3I4N - chains A and B of the 15 polymer chains in the assembly; structure by X-ray diffraction, 3.90 A resolution.

== Chain A ==
Name: DNA-directed RNA polymerase II subunit RPB1
From: Saccharomyces cerevisiae
Notes: EC 2.7.7.6
Reference sequence: P04050 (RPB1_YEAST); residue numbers follow UniProt; this construct covers 1-1733
Chain sequence (1733 residues; numbered 1 to 1733; the number before each row is that of its first residue):
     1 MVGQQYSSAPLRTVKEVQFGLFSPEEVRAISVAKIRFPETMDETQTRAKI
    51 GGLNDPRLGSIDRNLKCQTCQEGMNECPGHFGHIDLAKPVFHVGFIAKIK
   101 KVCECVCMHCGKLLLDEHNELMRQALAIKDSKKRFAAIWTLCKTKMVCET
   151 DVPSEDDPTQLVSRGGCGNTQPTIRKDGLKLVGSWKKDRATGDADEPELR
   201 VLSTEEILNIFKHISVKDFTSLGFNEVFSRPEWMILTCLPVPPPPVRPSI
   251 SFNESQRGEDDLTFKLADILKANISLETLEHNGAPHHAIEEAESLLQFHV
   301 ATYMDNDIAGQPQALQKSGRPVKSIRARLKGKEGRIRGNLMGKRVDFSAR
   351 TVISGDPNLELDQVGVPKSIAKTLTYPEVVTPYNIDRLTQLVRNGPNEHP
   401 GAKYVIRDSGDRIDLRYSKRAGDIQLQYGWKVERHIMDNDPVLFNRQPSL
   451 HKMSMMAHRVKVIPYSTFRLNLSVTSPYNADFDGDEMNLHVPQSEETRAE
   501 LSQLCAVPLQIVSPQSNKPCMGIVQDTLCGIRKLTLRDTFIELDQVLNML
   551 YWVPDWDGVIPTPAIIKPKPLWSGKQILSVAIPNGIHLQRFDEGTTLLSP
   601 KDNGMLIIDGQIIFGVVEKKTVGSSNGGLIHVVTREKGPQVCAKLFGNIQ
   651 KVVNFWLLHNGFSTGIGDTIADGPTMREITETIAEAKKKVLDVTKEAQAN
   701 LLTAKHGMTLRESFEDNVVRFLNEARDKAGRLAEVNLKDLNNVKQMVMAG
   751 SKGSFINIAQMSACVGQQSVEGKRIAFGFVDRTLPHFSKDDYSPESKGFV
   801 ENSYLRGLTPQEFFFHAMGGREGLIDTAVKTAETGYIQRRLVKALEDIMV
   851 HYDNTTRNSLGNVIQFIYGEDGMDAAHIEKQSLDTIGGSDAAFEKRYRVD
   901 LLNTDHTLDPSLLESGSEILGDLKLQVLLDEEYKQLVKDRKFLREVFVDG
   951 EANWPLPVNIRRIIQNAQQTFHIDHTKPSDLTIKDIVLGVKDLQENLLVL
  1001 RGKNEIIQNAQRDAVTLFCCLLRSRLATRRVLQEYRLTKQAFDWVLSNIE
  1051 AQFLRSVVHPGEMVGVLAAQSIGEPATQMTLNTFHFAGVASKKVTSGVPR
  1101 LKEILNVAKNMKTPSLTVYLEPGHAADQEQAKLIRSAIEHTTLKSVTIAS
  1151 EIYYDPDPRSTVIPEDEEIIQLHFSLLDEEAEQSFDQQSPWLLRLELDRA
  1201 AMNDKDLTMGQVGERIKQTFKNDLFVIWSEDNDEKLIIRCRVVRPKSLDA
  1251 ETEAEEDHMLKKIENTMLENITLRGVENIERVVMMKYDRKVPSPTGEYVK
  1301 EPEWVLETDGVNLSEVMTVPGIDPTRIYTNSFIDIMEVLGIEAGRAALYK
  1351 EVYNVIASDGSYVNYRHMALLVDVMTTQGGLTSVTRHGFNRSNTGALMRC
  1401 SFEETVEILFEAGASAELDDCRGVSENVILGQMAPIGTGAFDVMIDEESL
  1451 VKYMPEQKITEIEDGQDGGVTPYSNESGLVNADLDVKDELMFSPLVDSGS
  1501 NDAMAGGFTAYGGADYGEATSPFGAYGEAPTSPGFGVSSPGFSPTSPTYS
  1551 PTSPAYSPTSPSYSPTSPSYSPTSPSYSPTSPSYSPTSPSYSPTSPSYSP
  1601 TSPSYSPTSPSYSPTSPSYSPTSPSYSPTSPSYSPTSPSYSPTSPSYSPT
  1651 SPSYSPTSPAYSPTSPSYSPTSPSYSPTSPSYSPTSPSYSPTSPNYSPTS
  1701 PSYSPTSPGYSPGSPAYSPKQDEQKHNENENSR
Unresolved in the structure: 1, 1082-1092, 1180-1186, 1247-1253, 1456-1733
Swiss-Prot annotation at these positions:
  - region: Pro-248 to Asp-260 (Lid loop), Asn-306 to Lys-323 (Rudder loop), Pro-810 to Glu-822 (Bridging helix)
  - binding site (Zn(2+)): Cys-67, Cys-70, Cys-77, His-80, Cys-107, Cys-110, Cys-148, Cys-167
  - binding site (Mg(2+)): Asp-481, Asp-483, Asp-485
  - modified residue: Thr-1471 (Phosphothreonine)
  - cross-link (Glycyl lysine isopeptide (Lys-Gly)): Lys-695 (interchain with G-Cter in ubiquitin), Lys-1246 (interchain with G-Cter in ubiquitin), Lys-1350 (interchain with G-Cter in ubiquitin)
  - natural variant: Ser-1653 to Pro-1659 (deletion: In strain: A364A)
  - mutagenesis: Lys-1246 (K1246R: Impairs ubiquitination during transcription stress)

== Chain B ==
Name: DNA-directed RNA polymerase II subunit RPB2
From: Saccharomyces cerevisiae
Notes: EC 2.7.7.6
Reference sequence: P08518 (RPB2_YEAST); numbering as in UniProt (aligned over 1-1224)
Chain sequence (1224 residues; each row starts with the number of its first residue):
     1 MSDLANSEKYYDEDPYGFEDESAPITAEDSWAVISAFFREKGLVSQQLDS
    51 FNQFVDYTLQDIICEDSTLILEQLAQHTTESDNISRKYEISFGKIYVTKP
   101 MVNESDGVTHALYPQEARLRNLTYSSGLFVDVKKRTYEAIDVPGRELKYE
   151 LIAEESEDDSESGKVFIGRLPIMLRSKNCYLSEATESDLYKLKECPFDMG
   201 GYFIINGSEKVLIAQERSAGNIVQVFKKAAPSPISHVAEIRSALEKGSRF
   251 ISTLQVKLYGREGSSARTIKATLPYIKQDIPIVIIFRALGIIPDGEILEH
   301 ICYDVNDWQMLEMLKPCVEDGFVIQDRETALDFIGRRGTALGIKKEKRIQ
   351 YAKDILQKEFLPHITQLEGFESRKAFFLGYMINRLLLCALDRKDQDDRDH
   401 FGKKRLDLAGPLLAQLFKTLFKKLTKDIFRYMQRTVEEAHDFNMKLAINA
   451 KTITSGLKYALATGNWGEQKKAMSSRAGVSQVLNRYTYSSTLSHLRRTNT
   501 PIGRDGKLAKPRQLHNTHWGLVCPAETPEGQACGLVKNLSLMSCISVGTD
   551 PMPIITFLSEWGMEPLEDYVPHQSPDATRVFVNGVWHGVHRNPARLMETL
   601 RTLRRKGDINPEVSMIRDIREKELKIFTDAGRVYRPLFIVEDDESLGHKE
   651 LKVRKGHIAKLMATEYQDIEGGFEDVEEYTWSSLLNEGLVEYIDAEEEES
   701 ILIAMQPEDLEPAEANEENDLDVDPAKRIRVSHHATTFTHCEIHPSMILG
   751 VAASIIPFPDHNQSPRNTYQSAMGKQAMGVFLTNYNVRMDTMANILYYPQ
   801 KPLGTTRAMEYLKFRELPAGQNAIVAIACYSGYNQEDSMIMNQSSIDRGL
   851 FRSLFFRSYMDQEKKYGMSITETFEKPQRTNTLRMKHGTYDKLDDDGLIA
   901 PGVRVSGEDVIIGKTTPISPDEEELGQRTAYHSKRDASTPLRSTENGIVD
   951 QVLVTTNQDGLKFVKVRVRTTKIPQIGDKFASRHGQKGTIGITYRREDMP
  1001 FTAEGIVPDLIINPHAIPSRMTVAHLIECLLSKVAALSGNEGDASPFTDI
  1051 TVEGISKLLREHGYQSRGFEVMYNGHTGKKLMAQIFFGPTYYQRLRHMVD
  1101 DKIHARARGPMQVLTRQPVEGRSRDGGLRFGEMERDCMIAHGAASFLKER
  1151 LMEASDAFRVHICGICGLMTVIAKLNHNQFECKGCDNKIDIYQIHIPYAA
  1201 KLLFQELMAMNITPRLYTDRSRDF
Unresolved in the structure: 1-19, 71-89, 139-163, 438-445, 669-677, 716-721, 920-932

== Chain A / chain B interface ==
Pairs across the interface (419):
  Val-2(A) / Ala-1157(B)
  Val-2(A) / Phe-1158(B)
  Val-2(A) / Arg-1159(B)  hydrogen bond (backbone-backbone)
  Gly-3(A) / Phe-1158(B)
  Gly-3(A) / Arg-1159(B)  hydrogen bond (backbone-side chain)
  Gln-4(A) / Arg-1159(B)  hydrogen bond (backbone-side chain)
  Gln-5(A) / Arg-1159(B)  hydrogen bond (backbone-side chain)
  Gln-5(A) / Leu-1175(B)  hydrogen bond (side chain-backbone)
  Ser-7(A) / Arg-1159(B)
  Ser-7(A) / His-1161(B)
  Ser-7(A) / Leu-1175(B)
  Ser-7(A) / Gln-1193(B)  hydrogen bond
  Ser-8(A) / Asn-1178(B)  hydrogen bond
  Ala-9(A) / His-1161(B)
  Ala-9(A) / Gln-1193(B)
  Pro-10(A) / Ile-1191(B)
  Pro-10(A) / Tyr-1192(B)
  Pro-10(A) / Gln-1193(B)  hydrogen bond (backbone-backbone)
  Leu-11(A) / Gln-1193(B)
  Leu-11(A) / Ile-1194(B)  hydrophobic
  Leu-11(A) / His-1195(B)
  Arg-12(A) / Tyr-1192(B)
  Arg-12(A) / Gln-1193(B)  hydrogen bond (backbone-backbone)
  Arg-12(A) / Ile-1194(B)
  Arg-12(A) / Thr-1218(B)
  Thr-13(A) / Thr-1218(B)
  Val-14(A) / Tyr-1217(B)
  Lys-15(A) / Tyr-1217(B)  hydrogen bond (backbone-backbone)
  Lys-15(A) / Thr-1218(B)
  Lys-15(A) / Asp-1219(B)
  Lys-15(A) / Arg-1220(B)  hydrogen bond (backbone-side chain)
  Glu-16(A) / Arg-1215(B)
  Glu-16(A) / Tyr-1217(B)
  Glu-16(A) / Asp-1219(B)
  Glu-16(A) / Arg-1220(B)
  Glu-16(A) / Ser-1221(B)  hydrogen bond
  Glu-16(A) / Arg-1222(B)  hydrogen bond (side chain-backbone)
  Val-17(A) / Arg-1215(B)
  Gln-18(A) / Thr-1213(B)
  Gln-18(A) / Pro-1214(B)
  Gln-18(A) / Arg-1215(B)  hydrogen bond (backbone-backbone)
  Phe-19(A) / Thr-1213(B)
  Gly-20(A) / Ile-1212(B)
  Gly-20(A) / Thr-1213(B)  hydrogen bond (backbone-side chain)
  Leu-21(A) / Asn-1211(B)
  Leu-21(A) / Ile-1212(B)  hydrophobic
  Leu-21(A) / Thr-1213(B)  hydrogen bond (backbone-side chain)
  Phe-22(A) / Met-1208(B)  hydrophobic
  Phe-22(A) / Asn-1211(B)  hydrogen bond (backbone-side chain)
  Phe-22(A) / Thr-1213(B)
  Glu-26(A) / Cys-1166(B)
  Glu-26(A) / Arg-1215(B)  salt bridge
  Ala-29(A) / Gly-1184(B)
  Ile-30(A) / Leu-1168(B)  hydrophobic
  Ile-30(A) / Thr-1170(B)
  Thr-69(A) / Lys-1174(B)
  Cys-70(A) / Lys-1174(B)
  Gln-71(A) / Asn-1176(B)
  Glu-72(A) / Leu-1175(B)
  Asn-75(A) / Arg-1116(B)
  Glu-76(A) / Phe-1158(B)
  Glu-76(A) / Arg-1159(B)  salt bridge
  Glu-76(A) / Leu-1175(B)
  Pro-78(A) / Lys-1201(B)
  Gly-79(A) / Lys-1201(B)
  Gly-79(A) / Gln-1205(B)
  His-80(A) / Ile-1172(B)
  Phe-81(A) / Gln-1205(B)
  Phe-81(A) / Met-1208(B)  hydrophobic
  Phe-81(A) / Ala-1209(B)
  His-92(A) / Met-1210(B)  hydrogen bond (side chain-backbone)
  Phe-95(A) / Ile-1212(B)  hydrophobic
  Pro-240(A) / Met-1208(B)
  Pro-240(A) / Asn-1211(B)
  Pro-242(A) / Ala-1209(B)
  Pro-245(A) / Leu-1114(B)
  Pro-245(A) / Tyr-1198(B)
  Pro-245(A) / Lys-1201(B)
  Pro-245(A) / Leu-1202(B)
  Val-246(A) / Leu-1114(B)
  Val-246(A) / Gln-1205(B)
  Val-246(A) / Glu-1206(B)
  Asn-253(A) / Arg-884(B)  hydrogen bond
  Asn-253(A) / Arg-935(B)
  Glu-254(A) / Ile-918(B)
  Glu-254(A) / Arg-935(B)  hydrogen bond (backbone-side chain)
  Ser-255(A) / Ile-918(B)
  Ser-255(A) / Arg-935(B)
  Gln-256(A) / Ile-918(B)
  Gln-256(A) / Arg-935(B)
  Tyr-303(A) / Ala-1209(B)  hydrogen bond (side chain-backbone)
  Met-304(A) / Met-1210(B)  hydrophobic
  Leu-315(A) / Lys-471(B)
  Lys-317(A) / Lys-471(B)
  Ser-318(A) / Lys-470(B)
  Ser-318(A) / Lys-471(B)
  Gly-319(A) / Lys-471(B)
  Ile-325(A) / Glu-1206(B)
  Ile-325(A) / Ala-1209(B)  hydrophobic
  Ile-325(A) / Met-1210(B)  hydrophobic
  Arg-328(A) / Glu-1206(B)  salt bridge
  Leu-329(A) / Leu-1203(B)  hydrophobic
  Leu-329(A) / Glu-1206(B)
  Leu-329(A) / Leu-1207(B)  hydrophobic
  Leu-329(A) / Met-1210(B)  hydrophobic
  Arg-335(A) / Leu-1114(B)
  Arg-335(A) / Ala-1199(B)
  Arg-335(A) / Leu-1202(B)
  Arg-335(A) / Leu-1203(B)
  Arg-335(A) / Glu-1206(B)  salt bridge
  Ile-336(A) / Leu-1203(B)  hydrophobic
  Arg-337(A) / Arg-1129(B)
  Arg-337(A) / Glu-1132(B)  salt bridge
  Gly-338(A) / Arg-1129(B)  hydrogen bond (backbone-side chain)
  Asn-339(A) / Thr-1115(B)
  Asn-339(A) / Gln-1117(B)  hydrogen bond (backbone-side chain)
  Asn-339(A) / Ala-1199(B)
  Leu-340(A) / Pro-1197(B)  hydrophobic
  Leu-340(A) / Ala-1199(B)  hydrophobic
  Leu-340(A) / Ala-1200(B)
  Leu-340(A) / Leu-1203(B)  hydrophobic
  Met-341(A) / Gly-1131(B)
  Met-341(A) / Glu-1132(B)
  Met-341(A) / Arg-1135(B)
  Gly-342(A) / Arg-1129(B)  hydrogen bond (backbone-side chain)
  Gly-342(A) / Phe-1130(B)
  Gly-342(A) / Gly-1131(B)
  Lys-343(A) / Gln-1117(B)
  Lys-343(A) / Arg-1129(B)
  Lys-343(A) / Phe-1130(B)  hydrogen bond (backbone-backbone)
  Lys-343(A) / Gly-1131(B)
  Lys-343(A) / Leu-1151(B)  hydrogen bond (side chain-backbone)
  Lys-343(A) / Ser-1155(B)
  Lys-343(A) / Asp-1156(B)
  Lys-343(A) / Pro-1197(B)
  Arg-344(A) / Gln-1117(B)
  Arg-344(A) / Pro-1118(B)
  Arg-344(A) / Val-1119(B)
  Arg-344(A) / Glu-1120(B)  salt bridge
  Arg-344(A) / Gly-1127(B)
  Arg-344(A) / Leu-1128(B)
  Arg-344(A) / Arg-1129(B)
  Arg-344(A) / Ala-1154(B)
  Arg-344(A) / Ser-1155(B)  hydrogen bond (backbone-side chain)
  Val-345(A) / Pro-1118(B)
  Val-345(A) / Gly-1127(B)
  Val-345(A) / Leu-1128(B)  hydrogen bond (backbone-backbone)
  Val-345(A) / Phe-1130(B)  hydrophobic
  Val-345(A) / Arg-1150(B)
  Val-345(A) / Ala-1154(B)
  Asp-346(A) / Arg-1106(B)  salt bridge
  Asp-346(A) / Arg-1108(B)  hydrogen bond (side chain-backbone)
  Asp-346(A) / Gly-1109(B)
  Asp-346(A) / Met-1111(B)
  Asp-346(A) / Pro-1118(B)
  Asp-346(A) / Arg-1150(B)  hydrogen bond (backbone-side chain)
  Asp-346(A) / Ala-1154(B)  hydrogen bond (backbone-backbone)
  Phe-347(A) / Arg-1106(B)  hydrogen bond (backbone-backbone)
  Phe-347(A) / Ala-1107(B)
  Phe-347(A) / Arg-1108(B)
  Phe-347(A) / Arg-1150(B)  hydrogen bond (backbone-side chain)
  Ser-348(A) / Ala-1105(B)
  Ser-348(A) / Arg-1106(B)  hydrogen bond (backbone-backbone)
  Ser-348(A) / Leu-1128(B)  hydrogen bond (side chain-backbone)
  Ala-349(A) / His-1104(B)
  Ala-349(A) / Leu-1128(B)
  Arg-350(A) / Lys-1102(B)
  Arg-350(A) / Ile-1103(B)
  Arg-350(A) / His-1104(B)  hydrogen bond (backbone-backbone)
  Arg-350(A) / Leu-1128(B)
  Thr-351(A) / Ile-1103(B)
  Thr-351(A) / His-1104(B)
  Val-352(A) / Val-1099(B)  hydrophobic
  Ser-354(A) / Ile-990(B)
  Asp-356(A) / Tyr-833(B)
  Pro-357(A) / Ser-831(B)
  Pro-357(A) / Gly-832(B)
  Pro-357(A) / Tyr-833(B)
  Asn-358(A) / Tyr-833(B)  hydrogen bond
  Ile-370(A) / Ala-1105(B)  hydrophobic
  Thr-373(A) / Ala-1105(B)
  Thr-373(A) / Arg-1106(B)
  Thr-373(A) / Ala-1107(B)
  Leu-374(A) / Arg-1106(B)
  Tyr-404(A) / Arg-1108(B)
  Arg-412(A) / Arg-1108(B)
  Glu-433(A) / Arg-1108(B)  salt bridge
  Leu-443(A) / Phe-1146(B)  hydrophobic
  Gln-447(A) / Glu-1134(B)
  Ser-449(A) / Met-1133(B)
  Ser-449(A) / Glu-1134(B)  hydrogen bond
  Ser-449(A) / Cys-1137(B)
  His-451(A) / Cys-1137(B)  hydrogen bond (backbone-side chain)
  Lys-452(A) / Ala-1140(B)
  Lys-452(A) / His-1141(B)  hydrogen bond (backbone-side chain)
  Met-455(A) / Phe-1130(B)  hydrophobic
  Met-455(A) / Glu-1134(B)
  Met-455(A) / Cys-1137(B)  hydrophobic
  Met-455(A) / His-1141(B)  hydrogen bond (backbone-side chain)
  Tyr-465(A) / Ile-976(B)  hydrophobic
  Ser-466(A) / Gln-975(B)  hydrogen bond
  Ser-466(A) / Val-1099(B)
  Ser-466(A) / Asp-1100(B)  hydrogen bond
  Ser-466(A) / Ile-1103(B)
  Thr-467(A) / Gly-977(B)
  Arg-469(A) / Tyr-833(B)
  Arg-469(A) / Gly-991(B)  hydrogen bond (side chain-backbone)
  Leu-472(A) / Gln-835(B)
  Thr-475(A) / Glu-836(B)
  Ala-480(A) / Glu-836(B)
  Asp-481(A) / Glu-836(B)
  Phe-482(A) / Gln-835(B)
  Phe-482(A) / Glu-836(B)  hydrogen bond (backbone-backbone)
  Phe-482(A) / Asp-837(B)
  Phe-482(A) / Ser-838(B)
  Phe-482(A) / Thr-989(B)  hydrogen bond (backbone-side chain)
  Asp-483(A) / Asp-837(B)
  Asp-483(A) / Lys-979(B)
  Asp-483(A) / Lys-987(B)
  Asp-483(A) / Gly-988(B)
  Gly-484(A) / Thr-989(B)
  Glu-486(A) / Lys-1102(B)
  Asn-488(A) / Leu-1128(B)
  His-490(A) / Phe-1130(B)
  His-490(A) / Arg-1150(B)
  Pro-492(A) / Glu-1149(B)
  Gln-493(A) / Glu-1149(B)  hydrogen bond (backbone-side chain)
  Ser-494(A) / Glu-1149(B)  hydrogen bond (backbone-side chain)
  Thr-497(A) / Phe-1146(B)
  Thr-497(A) / Glu-1149(B)  hydrogen bond
  Glu-500(A) / Ala-1143(B)
  Glu-500(A) / Ala-1144(B)  hydrogen bond (side chain-backbone)
  Glu-500(A) / Ser-1145(B)  hydrogen bond (side chain-backbone)
  Glu-500(A) / Phe-1146(B)  hydrogen bond (side chain-backbone)
  Leu-504(A) / His-1141(B)
  Cys-505(A) / His-1141(B)
  Gln-510(A) / His-1141(B)
  Val-524(A) / Gln-835(B)
  Gln-525(A) / Gln-835(B)
  Gln-525(A) / Glu-836(B)  hydrogen bond (side chain-backbone)
  Gln-525(A) / His-1015(B)
  Asp-526(A) / Cys-829(B)  hydrogen bond
  Asp-526(A) / Gly-832(B)
  Asp-526(A) / Gln-835(B)  hydrogen bond (backbone-side chain)
  Asp-526(A) / Asn-1013(B)  hydrogen bond
  Asp-526(A) / His-1015(B)  salt bridge
  Thr-527(A) / Gln-835(B)
  Cys-529(A) / His-1015(B)
  Gln-545(A) / Lys-1079(B)
  Leu-657(A) / Cys-829(B)  hydrophobic
  Leu-658(A) / Tyr-830(B)  hydrophobic
  Leu-658(A) / Asn-1074(B)  hydrogen bond (backbone-side chain)
  Leu-658(A) / Leu-1081(B)
  His-659(A) / Asn-1074(B)  hydrogen bond
  His-659(A) / Thr-1077(B)
  His-659(A) / Leu-1081(B)
  His-659(A) / Met-1082(B)
  Asn-660(A) / Met-1082(B)
  Asn-660(A) / Ala-1083(B)  hydrogen bond (backbone-backbone)
  Gly-661(A) / Ala-1083(B)
  Phe-662(A) / Ile-827(B)
  Phe-662(A) / Ala-828(B)
  Phe-662(A) / Cys-829(B)  hydrogen bond (backbone-backbone)
  Phe-662(A) / Pro-1014(B)  hydrophobic
  Ser-663(A) / Ile-827(B)  hydrogen bond (side chain-backbone)
  Ser-663(A) / Pro-1014(B)
  Ser-663(A) / Gln-1084(B)
  Ser-663(A) / Ile-1085(B)
  Ser-663(A) / Phe-1086(B)  hydrogen bond (side chain-backbone)
  Thr-664(A) / Ile-827(B)
  Thr-664(A) / Pro-1014(B)
  Thr-664(A) / Ile-1017(B)
  Thr-664(A) / Phe-1086(B)
  Gly-665(A) / Leu-1026(B)
  Gly-665(A) / Phe-1069(B)
  Gly-665(A) / Phe-1086(B)
  Ile-666(A) / Val-1023(B)  hydrophobic
  Ile-666(A) / Leu-1026(B)
  Ile-666(A) / Arg-1067(B)
  Ile-666(A) / Phe-1086(B)  hydrophobic
  Asp-668(A) / Phe-1069(B)
  Ile-670(A) / Arg-1067(B)
  Thr-680(A) / Ile-729(B)
  Asn-742(A) / Phe-1069(B)
  Met-746(A) / Pro-1014(B)
  Met-746(A) / His-1015(B)  hydrogen bond
  Met-746(A) / Pro-1018(B)  hydrophobic
  Ser-751(A) / His-1015(B)
  Lys-752(A) / His-1015(B)
  Lys-752(A) / Ser-1019(B)
  Asn-757(A) / Pro-1018(B)
  Asn-757(A) / Ser-1019(B)
  Asn-757(A) / Met-1021(B)
  Gln-760(A) / Met-1021(B)
  Ala-776(A) / Asn-516(B)
  Gly-778(A) / Asn-516(B)  hydrogen bond (backbone-side chain)
  Gly-778(A) / Glu-699(B)
  Phe-779(A) / Asn-516(B)
  Phe-779(A) / Thr-517(B)
  Phe-779(A) / Glu-698(B)
  Phe-779(A) / Glu-699(B)
  Val-780(A) / Glu-699(B)  hydrogen bond (backbone-side chain)
  Arg-782(A) / Glu-698(B)
  Arg-782(A) / Glu-699(B)  hydrogen bond (side chain-backbone)
  Arg-782(A) / Ile-701(B)  hydrogen bond (side chain-backbone)
  Thr-783(A) / Asn-516(B)
  Pro-785(A) / Glu-698(B)
  Pro-785(A) / Ile-701(B)
  Pro-785(A) / Leu-702(B)
  Pro-785(A) / Ile-703(B)  hydrogen bond (backbone-backbone)
  His-786(A) / Trp-519(B)
  His-786(A) / Leu-702(B)
  His-786(A) / Ile-703(B)
  His-786(A) / Met-705(B)  hydrogen bond
  His-786(A) / Glu-742(B)  salt bridge
  Phe-787(A) / Leu-702(B)
  Lys-789(A) / Arg-620(B)
  Glu-795(A) / Val-731(B)
  Glu-801(A) / Ile-729(B)
  Asn-802(A) / Arg-728(B)
  Asn-802(A) / Ile-729(B)  hydrogen bond (side chain-backbone)
  Tyr-804(A) / His-761(B)  hydrogen bond (backbone-side chain)
  Tyr-804(A) / Asn-762(B)
  Tyr-804(A) / Gln-763(B)
  Tyr-804(A) / Met-1021(B)  hydrophobic
  Tyr-804(A) / Val-1023(B)  hydrophobic
  Leu-805(A) / His-761(B)  hydrogen bond (backbone-side chain)
  Leu-805(A) / Val-1052(B)  hydrophobic
  Arg-806(A) / Pro-725(B)  hydrogen bond (side chain-backbone)
  Arg-806(A) / Lys-727(B)
  Arg-806(A) / Arg-728(B)  hydrogen bond (backbone-side chain)
  Arg-806(A) / Ile-729(B)
  Arg-806(A) / His-761(B)
  Gly-807(A) / Arg-728(B)
  Gly-807(A) / Asp-760(B)
  Gly-807(A) / His-761(B)
  Leu-808(A) / Arg-728(B)  hydrogen bond (backbone-side chain)
  Leu-808(A) / Asp-760(B)  hydrogen bond (backbone-backbone)
  Leu-808(A) / Phe-1047(B)
  Thr-809(A) / Ile-729(B)
  Thr-809(A) / Arg-730(B)
  Thr-809(A) / Phe-1047(B)
  Pro-810(A) / Trp-519(B)
  Pro-810(A) / Met-705(B)  hydrophobic
  Pro-810(A) / Pro-745(B)  hydrophobic
  Pro-810(A) / Phe-1047(B)
  Phe-813(A) / Pro-759(B)
  Phe-813(A) / Asp-760(B)
  Phe-813(A) / Phe-1047(B)  hydrophobic
  Phe-814(A) / Leu-514(B)  hydrophobic
  Phe-814(A) / His-515(B)
  Phe-814(A) / His-518(B)
  Phe-814(A) / Trp-519(B)  hydrophobic
  His-816(A) / Gln-763(B)
  His-816(A) / Ser-764(B)  hydrogen bond (side chain-backbone)
  Ala-817(A) / Leu-514(B)  hydrophobic
  Ala-817(A) / Pro-524(B)  hydrophobic
  Ala-817(A) / Ser-764(B)
  Met-818(A) / Leu-514(B)
  Met-818(A) / Asn-516(B)
  Gly-820(A) / Ser-764(B)
  Arg-821(A) / Arg-512(B)  hydrogen bond (side chain-backbone)
  Arg-821(A) / Gln-513(B)
  Arg-821(A) / Leu-514(B)
  Arg-821(A) / Pro-524(B)
  Arg-821(A) / Thr-527(B)
  Glu-822(A) / Gln-513(B)
  Leu-824(A) / Cys-533(B)  hydrophobic
  Leu-824(A) / Thr-768(B)
  Ile-825(A) / Arg-512(B)
  Ile-825(A) / Cys-533(B)
  Ala-828(A) / Gly-530(B)
  Ala-828(A) / Gln-531(B)
  Val-829(A) / Leu-508(B)  hydrophobic
  Gln-838(A) / Met-1133(B)
  Arg-839(A) / Glu-1132(B)  salt bridge
  Val-842(A) / Asp-1136(B)
  Lys-843(A) / Arg-1135(B)
  Glu-846(A) / Arg-1135(B)  salt bridge
  Leu-860(A) / Phe-1224(B)
  Met-1063(A) / Ile-1139(B)
  Met-1063(A) / Ala-1140(B)
  Val-1066(A) / Asp-1136(B)
  Val-1066(A) / Ile-1139(B)  hydrophobic
  Val-1066(A) / Ala-1140(B)  hydrophobic
  Gln-1070(A) / Ala-1140(B)
  Lys-1144(A) / Gly-263(B)
  Asn-1265(A) / Gly-263(B)
  Glu-1269(A) / Gly-263(B)
  Leu-1409(A) / Leu-1207(B)  hydrophobic
  Phe-1410(A) / Met-1210(B)  hydrophobic
  Phe-1410(A) / Ile-1212(B)  hydrophobic
  Leu-1418(A) / Arg-1222(B)  hydrogen bond (backbone-side chain)
  Asp-1420(A) / Arg-1220(B)  hydrogen bond (backbone-side chain)
  Asp-1420(A) / Arg-1222(B)  salt bridge
  Arg-1422(A) / Asp-1223(B)  hydrogen bond (side chain-backbone)
  Arg-1422(A) / Phe-1224(B)  hydrogen bond (side chain-backbone)
  Val-1424(A) / Ile-1139(B)  hydrophobic
  Ser-1425(A) / Arg-1135(B)
  Val-1428(A) / Leu-1151(B)  hydrophobic
  Ile-1429(A) / Pro-1197(B)
  Ile-1429(A) / Ala-1200(B)
  Leu-1430(A) / His-1195(B)
  Leu-1430(A) / Ile-1196(B)
  Leu-1430(A) / Pro-1197(B)
  Gly-1431(A) / Lys-1148(B)
  Gly-1431(A) / Met-1152(B)
  Gly-1431(A) / Pro-1197(B)
  Met-1433(A) / Ala-1144(B)  hydrophobic
  Met-1433(A) / Ser-1145(B)
  Ala-1434(A) / Ala-1144(B)
  Ile-1436(A) / Ile-1139(B)  hydrophobic
  Ile-1436(A) / Gly-1142(B)
  Ile-1436(A) / Ala-1144(B)
  Gly-1437(A) / Gly-1142(B)
  Thr-1438(A) / Gly-1142(B)  hydrogen bond (backbone-backbone)
  Thr-1438(A) / Ala-1144(B)
  Thr-1438(A) / Ser-1145(B)
  Gly-1439(A) / Ala-1144(B)
Also at the interface, not in a pair above, chain A (228 interface residues in all): Tyr-6, Val-27, Gln-68, Met-74, Leu-236, Cys-238, Pro-243, Pro-248, Phe-252, Arg-326, Ile-353, Ser-369, Thr-375, Asn-445, Ser-454, Val-491, Glu-496, Leu-501, Glu-542, Asp-544, Gly-667, Val-743, Gly-753, Met-761, Val-770, Phe-777, Leu-784, Ser-788, Asp-790, Gln-811, Glu-812, Gly-1413, Asp-1419, Gln-1432
Also at the interface, not in a pair above, chain B (202 interface residues in all): Glu-262, Ser-265, Asp-397, Ala-472, Gly-520, Glu-529, Gly-534, Arg-635, Ser-700, His-734, Ala-735, Ile-748, Leu-749, Asn-834, Arg-1020, Ile-1027, Leu-1030, Glu-1053, His-1076, Lys-1080, Met-1138, Leu-1147, Glu-1153, Val-1160, Ala-1173, Phe-1180, Phe-1204, Leu-1216

== Overview ==
Chain A and chain B form an interface of 228 and 202 residues respectively, with 83 hydrogen bonds and 13 salt
bridges. Polar contacts include Glu-26(A)/Arg-1215(B), Glu-76(A)/Arg-1159(B) and Arg-328(A)/Glu-1206(B). From
UniProt: 8 Zn2+-binding residues, 3 Mg2+-binding residues and one mutagenesis site on chain A.
Chain A is DNA-directed RNA polymerase II subunit RPB1 and chain B is DNA-directed RNA polymerase II subunit
RPB2, both from Saccharomyces cerevisiae; the structure, 8-oxoguanine containing RNA polymerase II elongation
complex E, was determined by X-ray diffraction, deposited together with 3I4M.
